PDB entry 7UWH | electron microscopy, 3.10 A resolution | chains I and J of the 9 polymer chains in the assembly

== Chain I ==
Molecule: DNA-directed RNA polymerase subunit beta
From: Escherichia coli
Notes: EC 2.7.7.6
UniProtKB: P0A8V4 (RPOB_ECO57); residue numbers follow UniProt; this construct covers 1-1342
Amino-acid sequence (1342 residues; numbered 1 to 1342; the number before each row is that of its first residue):
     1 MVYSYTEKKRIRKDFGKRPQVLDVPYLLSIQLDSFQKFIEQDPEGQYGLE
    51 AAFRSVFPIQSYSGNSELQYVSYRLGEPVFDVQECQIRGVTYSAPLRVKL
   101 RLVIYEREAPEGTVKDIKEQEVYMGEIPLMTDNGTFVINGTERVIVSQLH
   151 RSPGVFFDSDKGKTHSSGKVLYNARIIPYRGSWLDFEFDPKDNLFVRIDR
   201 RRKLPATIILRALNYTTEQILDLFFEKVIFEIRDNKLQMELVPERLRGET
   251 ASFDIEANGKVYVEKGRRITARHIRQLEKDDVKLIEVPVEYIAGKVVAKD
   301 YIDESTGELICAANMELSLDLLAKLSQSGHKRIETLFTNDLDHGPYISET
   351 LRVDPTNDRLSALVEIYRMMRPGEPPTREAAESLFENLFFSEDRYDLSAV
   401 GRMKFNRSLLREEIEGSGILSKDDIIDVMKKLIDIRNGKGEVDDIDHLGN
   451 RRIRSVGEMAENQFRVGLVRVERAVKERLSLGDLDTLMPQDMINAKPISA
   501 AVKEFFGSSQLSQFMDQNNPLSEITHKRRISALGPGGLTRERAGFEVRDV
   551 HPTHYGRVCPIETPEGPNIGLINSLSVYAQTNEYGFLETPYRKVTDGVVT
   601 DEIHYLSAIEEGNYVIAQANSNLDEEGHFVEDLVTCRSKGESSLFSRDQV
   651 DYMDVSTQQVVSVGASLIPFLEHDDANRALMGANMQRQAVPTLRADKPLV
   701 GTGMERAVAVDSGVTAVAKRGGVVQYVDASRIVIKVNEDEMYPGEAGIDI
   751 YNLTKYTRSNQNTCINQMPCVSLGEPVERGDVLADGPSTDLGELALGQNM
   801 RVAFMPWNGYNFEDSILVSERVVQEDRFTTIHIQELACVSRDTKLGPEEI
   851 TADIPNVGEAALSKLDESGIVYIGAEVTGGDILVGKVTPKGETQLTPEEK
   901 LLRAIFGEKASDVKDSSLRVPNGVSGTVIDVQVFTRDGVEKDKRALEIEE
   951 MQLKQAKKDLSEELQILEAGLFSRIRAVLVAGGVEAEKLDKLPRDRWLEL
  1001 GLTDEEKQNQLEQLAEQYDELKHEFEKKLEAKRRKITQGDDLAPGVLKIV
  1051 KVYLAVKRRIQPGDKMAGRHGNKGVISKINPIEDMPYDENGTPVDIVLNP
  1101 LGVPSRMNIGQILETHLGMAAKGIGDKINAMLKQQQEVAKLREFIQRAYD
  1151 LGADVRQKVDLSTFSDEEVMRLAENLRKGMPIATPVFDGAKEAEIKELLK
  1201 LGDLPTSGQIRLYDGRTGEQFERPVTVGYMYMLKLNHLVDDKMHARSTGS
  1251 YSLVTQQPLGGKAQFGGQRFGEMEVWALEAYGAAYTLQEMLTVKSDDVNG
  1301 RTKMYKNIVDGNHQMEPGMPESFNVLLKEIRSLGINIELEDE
Not modelled in the structure: 1, 891-912
UniProt features mapped onto this chain:
  - modified residue (N6-acetyllysine): Lys-1022, Lys-1200

== Chain J ==
Molecule: DNA-directed RNA polymerase subunit beta'
From: Escherichia coli
Notes: EC 2.7.7.6
UniProtKB: P0A8T7 (RPOC_ECOLI); numbering as in UniProt (aligned over 1-1407)
Amino-acid sequence (1407 residues; numbered 1 to 1407; the number before each row is that of its first residue):
     1 MKDLLKFLKAQTKTEEFDAIKIALASPDMIRSWSFGEVKKPETINYRTFK
    51 PERDGLFCARIFGPVKDYECLCGKYKRLKHRGVICEKCGVEVTQTKVRRE
   101 RMGHIELASPTAHIWFLKSLPSRIGLLLDMPLRDIERVLYFESYVVIEGG
   151 MTNLERQQILTEEQYLDALEEFGDEFDAKMGAEAIQALLKSMDLEQECEQ
   201 LREELNETNSETKRKKLTKRIKLLEAFVQSGNKPEWMILTVLPVLPPDLR
   251 PLVPLDGGRFATSDLNDLYRRVINRNNRLKRLLDLAAPDIIVRNEKRMLQ
   301 EAVDALLDNGRRGRAITGSNKRPLKSLADMIKGKQGRFRQNLLGKRVDYS
   351 GRSVITVGPYLRLHQCGLPKKMALELFKPFIYGKLELRGLATTIKAAKKM
   401 VEREEAVVWDILDEVIREHPVLLNRAPTLHRLGIQAFEPVLIEGKAIQLH
   451 PLVCAAYNADFDGDQMAVHVPLTLEAQLEARALMMSTNNILSPANGEPII
   501 VPSQDVVLGLYYMTRDCVNAKGEGMVLTGPKEAERLYRSGLASLHARVKV
   551 RITEYEKDANGELVAKTSLKDTTVGRAILWMIVPKGLPYSIVNQALGKKA
   601 ISKMLNTCYRILGLKPTVIFADQIMYTGFAYAARSGASVGIDDMVIPEKK
   651 HEIISEAEAEVAEIQEQFQSGLVTAGERYNKVIDIWAAANDRVSKAMMDN
   701 LQTETVINRDGQEEKQVSFNSIYMMADSGARGSAAQIRQLAGMRGLMAKP
   751 DGSIIETPITANFREGLNVLQYFISTHGARKGLADTALKTANSGYLTRRL
   801 VDVAQDLVVTEDDCGTHEGIMMTPVIEGGDVKEPLRDRVLGRVTAEDVLK
   851 PGTADILVPRNTLLHEQWCDLLEENSVDAVKVRSVVSCDTDFGVCAHCYG
   901 RDLARGHIINKGEAIGVIAAQSIGEPGTQLTMRTFHIGGAASRAAAESSI
   951 QVKNKGSIKLSNVKSVVNSSGKLVITSRNTELKLIDEFGRTKESYKVPYG
  1001 AVLAKGDGEQVAGGETVANWDPHTMPVITEVSGFVRFTDMIDGQTITRQT
  1051 DELTGLSSLVVLDSAERTAGGKDLRPALKIVDAQGNDVLIPGTDMPAQYF
  1101 LPGKAIVQLEDGVQISSGDTLARIPQESGGTKDITGGLPRVADLFEARRP
  1151 KEPAILAEISGIVSFGKETKGKRRLVITPVDGSDPYEEMIPKWRQLNVFE
  1201 GERVERGDVISDGPEAPHDILRLRGVHAVTRYIVNEVQDVYRLQGVKIND
  1251 KHIEVIVRQMLRKATIVNAGSSDFLEGEQVEYSRVKIANRELEANGKVGA
  1301 TYSRDLLGITKASLATESFISAASFQETTRVLTEAAVAGKRDELRGLKEN
  1351 VIVGRLIPAGTGYAYHQDRMRRRAAGEAPAAPQVTAEDASASLAELLNAG
  1401 LGGSDNE
Not modelled in the structure: 1-15, 934-947, 1082-1096, 1127-1133, 1180-1183, 1374-1407
Bound ions: Zn2+ site 1: Cys-70, Cys-72, Cys-85, Cys-88; Mg2+: Asp-460, Asp-462, Asp-464 (shared with 1 residue of chain R); Zn2+ site 2: Cys-814, Cys-888, Cys-895, Cys-898
UniProt features mapped onto this chain:
  - binding site (Zn(2+)): Cys-70, Cys-72, Cys-85, Cys-88, Cys-814, Cys-888, Cys-895, Cys-898
  - binding site (Mg(2+)): Asp-460, Asp-462, Asp-464
  - modified residue: Lys-983 (N6-acetyllysine)
  - mutagenesis: Gln-504 (Q504P: Resistant to antibiotics salinamide A and B), Asn-690 (N690D: Resistant to antibiotics salinamide A and B), Met-697 (M697V: Resistant to antibiotics salinamide A and B), Ala-735 (A735T: Resistant to antibiotics salinamide A and B), Arg-738 (R738C/H/P/S: Resistant to antibiotics salinamide A and B), Ala-748 (A748E: Resistant to antibiotics salinamide A and B), Pro-758 (P758S/T: Resistant to antibiotics salinamide A and B), Phe-763 (F763C: Resistant to antibiotics salinamide A and B), Ser-775 (S775A: Resistant to antibiotics salinamide A and B), Ala-779 (A779T/V: Resistant to antibiotics salinamide A and B), Arg-780 (R780C: Resistant to antibiotics salinamide A and B), Gly-782 (G782A/C: Resistant to antibiotics salinamide A and B), 1 further mutagenesis entry in UniProt
From the paper describing this entry:
  - conformationally variable residues (domain motion): Glu-195 to Glu-207

== Chain I / chain J interface ==
Pairs across the interface (359):
  Glu-504(I) / Asn-320(J)
  Phe-545(I) / Lys-781(J)
  Phe-545(I) / Ala-784(J)  hydrophobic
  Phe-545(I) / Asp-785(J)
  Arg-548(I) / Arg-780(J)  hydrogen bond (backbone-side chain)
  Asp-549(I) / Pro-750(J)
  Val-550(I) / Phe-773(J)  hydrophobic
  Val-550(I) / Thr-776(J)
  Val-550(I) / His-777(J)  hydrogen bond (backbone-side chain)
  Val-550(I) / Arg-780(J)
  Pro-552(I) / Phe-773(J)
  His-554(I) / Phe-773(J)
  Tyr-555(I) / Val-769(J)
  Tyr-555(I) / Leu-770(J)  hydrophobic
  Tyr-555(I) / Phe-773(J)
  Pro-560(I) / Phe-773(J)  hydrophobic
  Pro-560(I) / Thr-776(J)
  Pro-560(I) / Arg-780(J)  hydrogen bond (backbone-side chain)
  Ile-561(I) / Thr-776(J)
  Thr-563(I) / Arg-780(J)
  Ile-569(I) / Arg-780(J)
  Ile-569(I) / Leu-783(J)  hydrophobic
  Gly-570(I) / Arg-780(J)
  Gln-618(I) / Val-769(J)
  Gln-618(I) / Leu-770(J)
  Asn-620(I) / Asn-768(J)
  Thr-635(I) / Leu-770(J)
  Ser-642(I) / Leu-770(J)
  Thr-657(I) / Val-769(J)
  Val-660(I) / Val-769(J)  hydrophobic
  Val-660(I) / Phe-773(J)  hydrophobic
  Leu-671(I) / Tyr-772(J)  hydrogen bond (backbone-side chain)
  Glu-672(I) / Gly-766(J)
  Glu-672(I) / Leu-767(J)
  Glu-672(I) / Tyr-772(J)
  His-673(I) / Phe-763(J)  hydrogen bond (side chain-backbone)
  His-673(I) / Arg-764(J)  hydrogen bond (side chain-backbone)
  His-673(I) / Glu-765(J)  hydrogen bond (side chain-backbone)
  His-673(I) / Gly-766(J)
  Asp-674(I) / Phe-763(J)
  Asp-674(I) / Tyr-772(J)  hydrogen bond (backbone-side chain)
  Asp-675(I) / Arg-744(J)  salt bridge
  Asp-675(I) / Phe-763(J)
  Asp-675(I) / Tyr-772(J)
  Ala-676(I) / Ser-775(J)
  Ala-676(I) / Thr-776(J)
  Ala-676(I) / Ala-779(J)  hydrophobic
  Asn-677(I) / Ala-779(J)
  Asn-677(I) / Leu-783(J)
  Ala-679(I) / Tyr-772(J)
  Leu-680(I) / Leu-783(J)  hydrophobic
  Phe-804(I) / Ser-638(J)  hydrogen bond (backbone-side chain)
  Met-805(I) / Ala-633(J)
  Pro-806(I) / Asp-505(J)
  Pro-806(I) / Ala-633(J)
  Pro-806(I) / Ala-637(J)
  Asn-808(I) / Pro-359(J)
  Asn-808(I) / Phe-629(J)
  Asn-808(I) / Ala-633(J)
  Gly-809(I) / Val-357(J)
  Gly-809(I) / Pro-359(J)
  Gly-809(I) / Asp-505(J)
  Gly-809(I) / Phe-629(J)
  Tyr-810(I) / Pro-359(J)
  Phe-812(I) / Val-357(J)  hydrophobic
  Phe-812(I) / Pro-451(J)
  Phe-812(I) / Phe-461(J)  hydrophobic
  Phe-812(I) / Ser-503(J)
  Phe-812(I) / Gln-504(J)  hydrogen bond (backbone-side chain)
  Phe-812(I) / Asp-505(J)
  Phe-812(I) / Phe-629(J)  hydrophobic
  Glu-813(I) / Asp-460(J)
  Glu-813(I) / Phe-461(J)
  Glu-813(I) / Gln-504(J)  hydrogen bond (backbone-side chain)
  Glu-813(I) / Arg-731(J)  salt bridge
  Asp-814(I) / Phe-461(J)
  Asp-814(I) / Asp-462(J)
  Ser-815(I) / Val-357(J)
  Ser-815(I) / Phe-461(J)
  Arg-841(I) / Asp-256(J)  salt bridge
  Arg-841(I) / Gly-257(J)
  Lys-844(I) / Phe-49(J)
  Gln-1061(I) / Lys-445(J)
  Pro-1062(I) / Ala-446(J)
  Gly-1063(I) / Val-354(J)
  Lys-1065(I) / Asp-462(J)
  Lys-1073(I) / Asp-462(J)  salt bridge
  Val-1075(I) / Val-354(J)  hydrophobic
  Val-1075(I) / Phe-461(J)  hydrogen bond (backbone-backbone)
  Val-1075(I) / Asp-462(J)
  Val-1075(I) / Gly-463(J)
  Ile-1076(I) / Thr-356(J)
  Ser-1077(I) / Thr-356(J)
  Asn-1099(I) / Gln-504(J)
  Pro-1100(I) / Ala-637(J)
  Pro-1100(I) / Val-639(J)  hydrophobic
  Leu-1101(I) / Gln-504(J)
  Leu-1101(I) / Asp-505(J)
  Leu-1101(I) / Leu-508(J)  hydrophobic
  Leu-1101(I) / Met-725(J)  hydrophobic
  Leu-1101(I) / Arg-731(J)
  Val-1103(I) / Val-639(J)  hydrophobic
  Pro-1104(I) / Met-725(J)  hydrophobic
  Ser-1105(I) / Arg-731(J)  hydrogen bond
  Ser-1105(I) / Gln-736(J)
  Met-1107(I) / Gln-736(J)
  Met-1107(I) / Gln-739(J)
  Met-1107(I) / Leu-740(J)  hydrophobic
  Met-1107(I) / Phe-763(J)  hydrophobic
  Ile-1109(I) / Ile-641(J)  hydrophobic
  Ile-1109(I) / Met-644(J)  hydrophobic
  Ile-1109(I) / Leu-740(J)  hydrophobic
  Ile-1109(I) / Phe-763(J)  hydrophobic
  Ile-1112(I) / Val-639(J)  hydrophobic
  Ile-1112(I) / Ile-641(J)
  Leu-1113(I) / Ile-641(J)  hydrophobic
  His-1116(I) / Ile-641(J)
  Phe-1187(I) / Leu-767(J)
  Phe-1187(I) / Asn-768(J)
  Phe-1187(I) / Tyr-772(J)  hydrophobic
  Glu-1192(I) / Ile-641(J)
  Glu-1192(I) / Asp-642(J)
  Glu-1192(I) / Arg-764(J)  salt bridge
  Lys-1196(I) / Asp-642(J)  salt bridge
  Ser-1207(I) / Asp-642(J)
  Gln-1209(I) / Gly-640(J)
  Gln-1209(I) / Asp-643(J)
  Glu-1219(I) / Arg-538(J)
  Glu-1219(I) / Arg-634(J)  salt bridge
  Phe-1221(I) / Ala-633(J)
  Phe-1221(I) / Arg-634(J)
  Glu-1222(I) / Tyr-512(J)  hydrogen bond
  Glu-1222(I) / Arg-634(J)
  Glu-1222(I) / Ser-635(J)
  Glu-1222(I) / Gly-636(J)
  Arg-1223(I) / Tyr-512(J)
  Arg-1223(I) / Gly-636(J)
  Arg-1223(I) / Ala-637(J)
  Arg-1223(I) / Ser-638(J)
  Arg-1223(I) / Phe-719(J)  hydrogen bond (side chain-backbone)
  Arg-1223(I) / Asn-720(J)
  Arg-1223(I) / Ser-721(J)
  Val-1225(I) / Gly-636(J)
  Val-1225(I) / Ser-638(J)
  Thr-1226(I) / Ser-638(J)  hydrogen bond (backbone-side chain)
  Thr-1226(I) / Val-639(J)  hydrogen bond (side chain-backbone)
  Thr-1226(I) / Gly-640(J)
  Val-1239(I) / Ser-353(J)
  Val-1239(I) / Val-354(J)  hydrophobic
  Val-1239(I) / Lys-445(J)
  Val-1239(I) / Ala-446(J)  hydrophobic
  Asp-1240(I) / Lys-445(J)
  Lys-1242(I) / Arg-352(J)
  Lys-1242(I) / Val-354(J)
  Lys-1242(I) / Gln-465(J)
  Met-1243(I) / Arg-352(J)
  Met-1243(I) / Ser-353(J)
  Met-1243(I) / Lys-371(J)
  Met-1243(I) / Met-372(J)  hydrophobic
  Met-1243(I) / Lys-445(J)
  His-1244(I) / Gly-351(J)
  His-1244(I) / Arg-352(J)  hydrogen bond (backbone-backbone)
  His-1244(I) / Met-372(J)
  Ala-1245(I) / Ser-350(J)
  Ala-1245(I) / Gly-351(J)
  Ala-1245(I) / Met-372(J)
  Ala-1245(I) / Glu-375(J)
  Arg-1246(I) / Asp-348(J)  salt bridge
  Arg-1246(I) / Tyr-349(J)  hydrogen bond (backbone-backbone)
  Arg-1246(I) / Ser-350(J)  hydrogen bond (backbone-backbone)
  Arg-1246(I) / Glu-375(J)
  Arg-1246(I) / Leu-376(J)
  Ser-1247(I) / Asp-348(J)
  Ser-1247(I) / Tyr-349(J)  hydrogen bond (backbone-backbone)
  Ser-1247(I) / Glu-375(J)  hydrogen bond
  Ser-1247(I) / Leu-376(J)
  Ser-1247(I) / Lys-378(J)
  Thr-1248(I) / Tyr-349(J)  hydrogen bond
  Tyr-1251(I) / Asp-348(J)  hydrogen bond
  Leu-1253(I) / Arg-99(J)  hydrogen bond (backbone-side chain)
  Leu-1253(I) / Pro-251(J)  hydrophobic
  Val-1254(I) / Arg-99(J)  hydrogen bond (backbone-side chain)
  Val-1254(I) / Leu-249(J)
  Val-1254(I) / Pro-251(J)
  Val-1254(I) / Arg-337(J)
  Thr-1255(I) / Arg-99(J)
  Gln-1256(I) / Arg-99(J)
  Gln-1257(I) / Asn-341(J)
  Gln-1257(I) / Lys-345(J)
  Gln-1257(I) / Arg-346(J)
  Pro-1258(I) / Arg-346(J)
  Pro-1258(I) / Val-347(J)
  Pro-1258(I) / Asp-348(J)
  Leu-1259(I) / Arg-346(J)
  Gly-1260(I) / Arg-346(J)
  Phe-1265(I) / Glu-375(J)
  Gly-1267(I) / Arg-346(J)
  Gly-1267(I) / Val-347(J)
  Gly-1267(I) / Ser-350(J)
  Gln-1268(I) / Arg-346(J)
  Gln-1268(I) / Val-347(J)  hydrogen bond (backbone-backbone)
  Gln-1268(I) / Ser-350(J)  hydrogen bond (backbone-side chain)
  Gln-1268(I) / Gly-351(J)
  Gln-1268(I) / Arg-352(J)  hydrogen bond
  Arg-1269(I) / Arg-339(J)  hydrogen bond (side chain-backbone)
  Arg-1269(I) / Gln-340(J)  hydrogen bond (side chain-backbone)
  Arg-1269(I) / Gly-344(J)  hydrogen bond (side chain-backbone)
  Arg-1269(I) / Lys-345(J)
  Arg-1269(I) / Arg-346(J)
  Phe-1270(I) / Gly-344(J)
  Phe-1270(I) / Lys-345(J)  hydrogen bond (backbone-backbone)
  Phe-1270(I) / Val-347(J)  hydrophobic
  Phe-1270(I) / Ile-434(J)  hydrophobic
  Phe-1270(I) / His-469(J)
  Gly-1271(I) / Gly-344(J)
  Glu-1272(I) / Arg-339(J)  salt bridge
  Glu-1272(I) / Leu-343(J)
  Glu-1272(I) / Arg-798(J)  salt bridge
  Met-1273(I) / Thr-428(J)
  Glu-1274(I) / Asn-424(J)  hydrogen bond
  Glu-1274(I) / Thr-428(J)
  Glu-1274(I) / Ile-434(J)
  Val-1275(I) / Leu-343(J)
  Val-1275(I) / Val-1351(J)  hydrophobic
  Trp-1276(I) / Arg-798(J)
  Trp-1276(I) / Val-801(J)
  Trp-1276(I) / Asp-802(J)
  Trp-1276(I) / Val-917(J)
  Trp-1276(I) / Gln-921(J)
  Ala-1277(I) / Ile-434(J)  hydrophobic
  Ala-1277(I) / Gln-921(J)  hydrogen bond (backbone-side chain)
  Leu-1278(I) / Met-484(J)  hydrophobic
  Glu-1279(I) / Ala-914(J)
  Glu-1279(I) / Val-917(J)
  Glu-1279(I) / Leu-1347(J)
  Glu-1279(I) / Val-1351(J)
  Glu-1279(I) / Ile-1357(J)
  Ala-1280(I) / Arg-431(J)
  Ala-1280(I) / Glu-913(J)
  Ala-1280(I) / Val-917(J)
  Ala-1280(I) / Ile-918(J)
  Ala-1280(I) / Gln-921(J)
  Tyr-1281(I) / Arg-431(J)  hydrogen bond (side chain-backbone)
  Tyr-1281(I) / Leu-432(J)
  Tyr-1281(I) / Ile-434(J)  hydrogen bond (side chain-backbone)
  Tyr-1281(I) / Leu-483(J)
  Tyr-1281(I) / Met-484(J)  hydrophobic
  Tyr-1281(I) / Asn-489(J)  hydrogen bond
  Gly-1282(I) / Leu-483(J)
  Gly-1282(I) / Gly-1360(J)
  Ala-1283(I) / Glu-479(J)
  Ala-1283(I) / Leu-483(J)
  Ala-1283(I) / Met-484(J)  hydrophobic
  Ala-1284(I) / Glu-479(J)  hydrogen bond (backbone-side chain)
  Ala-1284(I) / Leu-1356(J)
  Ala-1284(I) / Ile-1357(J)  hydrophobic
  Ala-1284(I) / Thr-1361(J)
  Ala-1284(I) / Gly-1362(J)
  Tyr-1285(I) / Glu-475(J)
  Tyr-1285(I) / Glu-479(J)  hydrogen bond (backbone-side chain)
  Tyr-1285(I) / Leu-1356(J)
  Tyr-1285(I) / Thr-1361(J)
  Thr-1286(I) / Ala-476(J)  hydrogen bond (side chain-backbone)
  Thr-1286(I) / Glu-479(J)  hydrogen bond
  Leu-1287(I) / Val-1351(J)  hydrophobic
  Leu-1287(I) / Ile-1357(J)  hydrophobic
  Gln-1288(I) / Gly-1354(J)
  Gln-1288(I) / Arg-1355(J)
  Gln-1288(I) / Leu-1356(J)
  Glu-1289(I) / Pro-471(J)
  Glu-1289(I) / Leu-472(J)  hydrogen bond (side chain-backbone)
  Glu-1289(I) / Thr-473(J)  hydrogen bond
  Glu-1289(I) / Ala-476(J)
  Met-1290(I) / Val-347(J)
  Met-1290(I) / Leu-422(J)  hydrophobic
  Leu-1291(I) / Lys-345(J)  hydrogen bond (backbone-side chain)
  Leu-1291(I) / Val-1351(J)
  Leu-1291(I) / Gly-1354(J)
  Thr-1292(I) / Gly-1354(J)  hydrogen bond (side chain-backbone)
  Lys-1294(I) / Val-347(J)
  Lys-1294(I) / Asp-348(J)  hydrogen bond (backbone-backbone)
  Lys-1294(I) / Val-470(J)  hydrogen bond (side chain-backbone)
  Lys-1294(I) / Leu-472(J)
  Ser-1295(I) / Lys-345(J)
  Ser-1295(I) / Arg-346(J)  hydrogen bond (side chain-backbone)
  Met-1304(I) / Leu-472(J)  hydrophobic
  Met-1304(I) / Thr-473(J)
  Tyr-1305(I) / Tyr-349(J)
  Tyr-1305(I) / Pro-379(J)  hydrophobic
  Tyr-1305(I) / Tyr-382(J)
  Tyr-1305(I) / Ile-394(J)
  Ile-1308(I) / Pro-379(J)  hydrophobic
  Ile-1308(I) / Phe-380(J)
  Val-1309(I) / Gly-383(J)
  Val-1309(I) / Glu-386(J)
  His-1313(I) / Phe-380(J)
  His-1313(I) / Leu-472(J)
  His-1313(I) / Thr-473(J)
  His-1313(I) / Leu-474(J)  hydrogen bond (backbone-backbone)
  Met-1315(I) / Thr-473(J)
  Met-1319(I) / Phe-17(J)  hydrophobic
  Met-1319(I) / Val-1353(J)
  Pro-1320(I) / Lys-345(J)
  Pro-1320(I) / Val-1353(J)
  Pro-1320(I) / Gly-1354(J)
  Glu-1321(I) / Arg-99(J)  salt bridge
  Ser-1322(I) / Asn-341(J)  hydrogen bond (side chain-backbone)
  Ser-1322(I) / Leu-342(J)
  Phe-1323(I) / Ile-20(J)  hydrophobic
  Phe-1323(I) / Leu-342(J)
  Phe-1323(I) / Ile-1352(J)
  Val-1325(I) / Arg-99(J)
  Val-1325(I) / Leu-249(J)  hydrophobic
  Val-1325(I) / Arg-337(J)
  Leu-1326(I) / Arg-337(J)
  Leu-1326(I) / Phe-338(J)  hydrophobic
  Leu-1326(I) / Leu-342(J)  hydrophobic
  Lys-1328(I) / Glu-100(J)
  Lys-1328(I) / Leu-245(J)
  Lys-1328(I) / Leu-249(J)
  Glu-1329(I) / Leu-245(J)
  Glu-1329(I) / Met-330(J)
  Glu-1329(I) / Ile-331(J)
  Glu-1329(I) / Arg-337(J)  salt bridge
  Arg-1331(I) / Trp-33(J)
  Arg-1331(I) / Met-102(J)
  Arg-1331(I) / Pro-243(J)
  Ser-1332(I) / Pro-243(J)
  Ser-1332(I) / Leu-245(J)
  Ser-1332(I) / Leu-327(J)
  Leu-1333(I) / Trp-115(J)  hydrophobic
  Leu-1333(I) / Leu-307(J)  hydrophobic
  Leu-1333(I) / Leu-327(J)  hydrophobic
  Leu-1333(I) / Ile-331(J)  hydrophobic
  Gly-1334(I) / Leu-24(J)
  Gly-1334(I) / Ala-25(J)
  Gly-1334(I) / His-113(J)  hydrogen bond (backbone-side chain)
  Ile-1335(I) / Ile-22(J)  hydrophobic
  Ile-1335(I) / Ala-23(J)
  Ile-1335(I) / Trp-33(J)
  Ile-1335(I) / Phe-116(J)  hydrophobic
  Ile-1335(I) / Ala-1336(J)  hydrophobic
  Asn-1336(I) / Ile-22(J)
  Asn-1336(I) / Ala-23(J)  hydrogen bond (backbone-backbone)
  Asn-1336(I) / Leu-24(J)
  Asn-1336(I) / Ala-25(J)
  Asn-1336(I) / Trp-33(J)
  Ile-1337(I) / Ile-20(J)  hydrophobic
  Ile-1337(I) / Lys-21(J)
  Glu-1338(I) / Ile-20(J)
  Glu-1338(I) / Lys-21(J)  hydrogen bond (backbone-backbone)
  Leu-1339(I) / Phe-17(J)  hydrophobic
  Leu-1339(I) / Ile-20(J)  hydrophobic
  Glu-1340(I) / Phe-17(J)
  Glu-1340(I) / Ala-19(J)
  Glu-1340(I) / Lys-21(J)
  Asp-1341(I) / Phe-17(J)
  Asp-1341(I) / Asp-18(J)  hydrogen bond (backbone-backbone)
  Glu-1342(I) / Glu-16(J)
Other interface residues (no listed pair), chain I (158 interface residues in all): His-551, Cys-559, Gly-566, Trp-807, Asn-811, Thr-843, Asn-922, Gly-923, Gly-1074, Pro-1224, Gly-1249, Asp-1296, Gln-1314, Ile-1330
Other interface residues (no listed pair), chain J (184 interface residues in all): Met-29, Leu-239, Val-244, Asp-248, Tyr-269, Ile-355, Tyr-360, Glu-402, Arg-425, Ala-426, Leu-429, His-430, Gln-435, Cys-454, Ala-467, Gln-477, Ala-630, Ala-632, Met-724, Ala-730, Gly-732, Ile-737, Thr-757, Ala-787, Thr-797, Phe-1319, Leu-1332, Arg-1341, Ala-1359

== Overview ==
158 residues of chain I face 184 of chain J across their interface, with 55 hydrogen bonds and 12 salt
bridges. Among the polar pairs are Asp-675(I)/Arg-744(J), Glu-813(I)/Arg-731(J) and Arg-841(I)/Asp-256(J).
From UniProt: 8 Zn2+-binding residues, 3 Mg2+-binding residues and 13 mutagenesis sites on chain J. The paper
reports conformational variability at Glu-195(J).
Chain I is DNA-directed RNA polymerase subunit beta and chain J is DNA-directed RNA polymerase subunit beta',
both from Escherichia coli; the structure, CryoEM Structure of E. coli Transcription-Coupled Ribonucleotide
Excision Repair (TC-RER) complex bound to ribonucleotide substrate, was determined by electron microscopy
together with 7UWE from the same study.
